PDB entry 8ISN | X-ray diffraction, 2.48 A resolution | chains A and C of the 3 polymer chains in the assembly

== Chain A ==
Protein: MHC class I antigen
Organism: Homo sapiens
UniProtKB: D9UAY1 (D9UAY1_HUMAN); residues 1-276 here correspond to UniProt positions 25-300 (UniProt number = residue number + 24)
Amino-acid sequence (305 residues; row label = number of the first residue in the row):
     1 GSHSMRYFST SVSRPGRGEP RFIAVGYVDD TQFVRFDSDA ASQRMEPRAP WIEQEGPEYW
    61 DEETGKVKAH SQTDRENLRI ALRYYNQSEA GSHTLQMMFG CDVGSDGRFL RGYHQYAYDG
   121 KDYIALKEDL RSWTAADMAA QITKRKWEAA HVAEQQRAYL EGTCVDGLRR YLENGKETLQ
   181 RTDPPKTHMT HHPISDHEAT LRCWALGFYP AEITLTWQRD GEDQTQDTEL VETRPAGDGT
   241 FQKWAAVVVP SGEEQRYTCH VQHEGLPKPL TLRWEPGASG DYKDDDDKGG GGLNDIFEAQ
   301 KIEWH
Not modelled in the structure: 275-305
Differences from the reference sequence: expression tag (277-305)
Disulfides: C101-C164, C203-C259
Glycans and other covalent adducts: N-acetylglucosamine (NAG) linked to N86

== Chain C ==
Protein: Cys-tyr-thr-trp-asn-gln-met-asn-leu
Amino-acid sequence (9 residues; numbered 1 to 9; the number before each row is that of its first residue):
     1 CYTWNQMNL

== Chain A / chain C interface ==
Residue-residue contacts (48):
  M5(A) with C1(C)
  Y7(A) with C1(C), hydrogen bond (side chain-backbone); Y2(C), hydrophobic
  F22(A) with Y2(C)
  M45(A) with Y2(C), hydrophobic
  Y59(A) with C1(C)
  E63(A) with C1(C), hydrogen bond (side chain-backbone); Y2(C), hydrogen bond (side chain-backbone)
  K66(A) with Y2(C), hydrogen bond (side chain-backbone); T3(C); W4(C)
  V67(A) with Y2(C)
  H70(A) with Y2(C), hydrogen bond; N5(C), hydrogen bond
  T73(A) with N5(C), hydrogen bond (side chain-backbone); Q6(C); M7(C); N8(C)
  E76(A) with N8(C), hydrogen bond
  N77(A) with M7(C), hydrogen bond (side chain-backbone); N8(C), hydrogen bond; L9(C), hydrogen bond (side chain-backbone)
  I80(A) with N8(C); L9(C)
  Y84(A) with L9(C), hydrogen bond (side chain-backbone)
  M97(A) with N5(C)
  F99(A) with Y2(C), hydrophobic; T3(C); N5(C)
  H114(A) with N5(C), hydrogen bond; M7(C)
  Y123(A) with L9(C), hydrophobic
  T143(A) with L9(C), hydrogen bond (side chain-backbone)
  K146(A) with N8(C); L9(C), hydrogen bond (side chain-backbone)
  W147(A) with M7(C), hydrophobic; N8(C), hydrogen bond (side chain-backbone)
  V152(A) with M7(C), hydrophobic
  Q155(A) with W4(C)
  Q156(A) with T3(C), hydrogen bond; W4(C); M7(C)
  Y159(A) with C1(C), hydrogen bond (side chain-backbone); Y2(C); T3(C)
  T163(A) with C1(C)
  G167(A) with C1(C)
  Y171(A) with C1(C), hydrogen bond (side chain-backbone)
Interface residues without a listed pair, chain A (33 interface residues in all): S9, A24, E62, A69, Y116

== Summary ==
The interface between chain A and chain C involves 33 residues on one side and 9 on the other, with 19
hydrogen bonds. Among the polar pairs are Y7(A)-C1(C), E63(A)-C1(C) and E63(A)-Y2(C). N-acetylglucosamine is
covalently linked to N86(A).
Here chain A is MHC class I antigen (Homo sapiens) and chain C is Cys-tyr-thr-trp-asn-gln-met-asn-leu. Entry
8ISN (HLA-A24 in complex with modified 9mer WT1 peptide) was determined by X-ray diffraction.
